Entry 7FG2 (electron microscopy, 4.40 A resolution (low resolution: residue-level contacts below are approximate; hydrogen-bond / salt-bridge calls are withheld)); this record covers chains A and D.

Chain A:
Protein: Spike glycoprotein
From: Severe acute respiratory syndrome coronavirus 2
UniProtKB: P0DTC2 (SPIKE_SARS2); residues 1-1273 here = UniProt positions 1-1273
Amino-acid sequence (1273 residues; numbered 1 to 1273; the number before each row is that of its first residue):
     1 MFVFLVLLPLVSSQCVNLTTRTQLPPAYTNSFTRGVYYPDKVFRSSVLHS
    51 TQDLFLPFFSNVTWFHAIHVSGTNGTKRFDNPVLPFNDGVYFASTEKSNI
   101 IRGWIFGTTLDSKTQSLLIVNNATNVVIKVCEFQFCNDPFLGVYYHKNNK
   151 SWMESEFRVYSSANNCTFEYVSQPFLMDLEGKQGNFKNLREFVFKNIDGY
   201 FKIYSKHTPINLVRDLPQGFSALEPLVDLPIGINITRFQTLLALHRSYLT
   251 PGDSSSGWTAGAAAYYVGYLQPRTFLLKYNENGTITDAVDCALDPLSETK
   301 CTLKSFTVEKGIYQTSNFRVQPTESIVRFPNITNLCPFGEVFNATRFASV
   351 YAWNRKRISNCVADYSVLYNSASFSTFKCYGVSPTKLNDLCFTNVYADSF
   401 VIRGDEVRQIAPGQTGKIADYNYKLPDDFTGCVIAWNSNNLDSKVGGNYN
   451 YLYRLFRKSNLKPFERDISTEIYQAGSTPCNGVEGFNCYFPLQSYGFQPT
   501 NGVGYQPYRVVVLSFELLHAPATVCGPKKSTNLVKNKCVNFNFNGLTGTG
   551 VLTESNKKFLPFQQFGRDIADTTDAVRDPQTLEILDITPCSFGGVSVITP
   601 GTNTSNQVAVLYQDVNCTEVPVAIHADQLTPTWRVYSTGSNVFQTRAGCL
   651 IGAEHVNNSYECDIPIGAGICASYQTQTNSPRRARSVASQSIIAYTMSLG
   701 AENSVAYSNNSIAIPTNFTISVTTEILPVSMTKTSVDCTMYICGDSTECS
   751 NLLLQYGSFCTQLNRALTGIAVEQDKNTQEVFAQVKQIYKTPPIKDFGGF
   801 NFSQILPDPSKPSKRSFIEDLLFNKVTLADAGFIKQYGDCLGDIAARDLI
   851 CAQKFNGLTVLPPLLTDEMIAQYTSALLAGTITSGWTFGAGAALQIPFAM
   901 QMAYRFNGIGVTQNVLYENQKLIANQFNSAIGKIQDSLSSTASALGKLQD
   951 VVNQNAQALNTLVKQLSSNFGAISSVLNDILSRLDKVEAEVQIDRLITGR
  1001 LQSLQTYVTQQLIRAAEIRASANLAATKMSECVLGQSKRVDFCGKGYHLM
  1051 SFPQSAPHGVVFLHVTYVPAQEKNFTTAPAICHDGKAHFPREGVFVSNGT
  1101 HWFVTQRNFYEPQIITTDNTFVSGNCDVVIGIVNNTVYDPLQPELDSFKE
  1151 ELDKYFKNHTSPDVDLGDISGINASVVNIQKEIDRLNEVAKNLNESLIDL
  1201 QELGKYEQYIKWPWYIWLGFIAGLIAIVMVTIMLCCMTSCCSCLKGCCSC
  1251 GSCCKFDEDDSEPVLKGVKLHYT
Disordered / not traced: 1-26, 143-150, 835-852, 1139-1273
Disulfide bonds: C131-C166, C336-C361, C379-C432, C391-C525, C617-C649, C662-C671, C743-C749, C1032-C1043
Curated features (UniProtKB/Swiss-Prot):
  - region: N280 to C301 (Putative superantigen), R403 to D405 (Integrin-binding motif), N448 to F456 (Immunodominant HLA epitope recognized by the CD8+), P681 to A684 (Putative superantigen), S816 to Y837 (Fusion peptide 1), K835 to F855 (Fusion peptide 2), D1163 to E1202 (Heptad repeat 2)
  - motif: M1237 to C1241 (Binding to host endocytosis trafficking protein SNX27), D1257 to E1262 (Diacidic ER export motif (host COPII)), S1261 to G1267 (Binding to host plasma membrane localising/FERM domain proteins), K1269 to T1273 (KxHxx, ER retrieval signal (COPI))
  - site (Cleavage): R685, S686, R815, S816
  - lipidation (S-palmitoyl cysteine): C1235, C1236, C1240, C1241, C1243, C1247, C1248, C1250, C1253, C1254
  - glycosylation: N17 (N-linked (GlcNAc...) (complex) asparagine), N61 (N-linked (GlcNAc...) (hybrid) asparagine), N74 (N-linked (GlcNAc...) (complex) asparagine), N122 (N-linked (GlcNAc...) (hybrid) asparagine), N149 (N-linked (GlcNAc...) (complex) asparagine), N165 (N-linked (GlcNAc...) (complex) asparagine), N234 (N-linked (GlcNAc...) (high mannose) asparagine), N282 (N-linked (GlcNAc...) (complex) asparagine), T323 (O-linked (GalNAc) threonine), S325 (O-linked (HexNAc...) serine), N331 (N-linked (GlcNAc...) (complex) asparagine), N343 (N-linked (GlcNAc...) (complex) asparagine), N603 (N-linked (GlcNAc...) (hybrid) asparagine), N616 (N-linked (GlcNAc...) (complex) asparagine), N657 (N-linked (GlcNAc...) (complex) asparagine), T676 (O-linked (GlcNAc...) threonine), T678 (O-linked (GlcNAc...) threonine), N709 (N-linked (GlcNAc...) (high mannose) asparagine), N717 (N-linked (GlcNAc...) (hybrid) asparagine), N801 (N-linked (GlcNAc...) (hybrid) asparagine) and 6 more in UniProt
  - natural variant: L5 (L5F: In strain: Iota/B.1.526), S13 (S13I: In strain: Epsilon/B.1.427/B.1.429), L18 (L18F: In strain: Beta/B.1.351, Gamma/P.1 and 1 more), T19 (T19I: In strain: Omicron/BQ.1.1, Omicron/XBB.1.5 and 1 more; T19R: In strain: Delta/B.1.617.2, Omicron/BA.2 and 4 more), T20 (T20N: In strain: Gamma/P.1), L24 to A27 (sequence variant, change not given here; In strain: Omicron/BA.2, Omicron/BA.2.12.1 and 6 more), P26 (P26S: In strain: Gamma/P.1), Q52 (Q52H: In strain: Omicron/EG.5.1), A67 (A67V: In strain: Eta/B.1.525, Omicron/BA.1), H69 to V70 (deletion: In strain: Alpha/B.1.1.7, Eta/B.1.525 and 5 more), G75 (G75V: In strain: Lambda/C.37), T76 (T76I: In strain: Lambda/C.37), 83 further natural variant entries in UniProt
  - mutagenesis: H69 to V70 (Increased incorporation of cleaved spike into virions), N121 (N121Q: Partial loss of biliverdin affinity), R190 (R190K: Partial loss of biliverdin affinity), N234 (N234Q: Increased resistance to neutralizing antibodies), N331 (N331Q: Reduced viral infectivity), N343 (N343Q: Reduced viral infectivity), L452 (L452R: Increased resistance to neutralizing antibodies. Decreases HLA binding to NF9 epitope. Increased binding affinity to human ACE2), Y453 (Y453F: Decreased HLA binding to NF9 epitope. Increased binding affinity to human ACE2), A475 (A475V: Increased resistance to neutralizing antibodies), V483 (V483A: Increased resistance to neutralizing antibodies), E484 (E484D: Increased replication in human TMEM106B overexpressing cells), F490 (F490L: Increased resistance to neutralizing antibodies and human covalescent sera neutralization), 17 further mutagenesis entries in UniProt

Chain D:
Protein: K-874A vhh
From: Homo sapiens
Notes: antibody fragment or engineered binder
Amino-acid sequence (132 residues; each row starts with the number of its first residue):
     1 AEVQLVESGGGQVETGGSLRLSCQASGSTFSDYVMAWFRQRPGKEREFVA
    51 TISRNGGTTTYGSSVKGRFTISRDNAKSTVYLQMNSLKPEDTAVYYCYAV
   101 GGDGDSWGQGTQVTVSSEPKTPKPQSHHHHHH
Disordered / not traced: 1, 118-132
Disulfide bonds: C23-C97

Interface between chain A and chain D:
Residue-residue contacts - 17 pairs, chain A then chain D:
  R346(A) - D105(D)
  G446(A) - E45(D)
  G447(A) - E45(D)
  Y449(A) - Q40(D)
  Y449(A) - E45(D)
  Y449(A) - R46(D)
  N450(A) - R46(D)
  N450(A) - D105(D)
  N450(A) - W107(D)
  Y451(A) - D105(D)
  R466(A) - G102(D)
  I472(A) - T60(D)
  I472(A) - Y61(D)
  Y473(A) - K66(D)
  N487(A) - S63(D)
  C488(A) - S63(D)
  Y489(A) - S63(D)
Other interface residues (no listed pair), chain A (13 interface residues in all): T470
Other interface residues (no listed pair), chain D (15 interface residues in all): T51, I52, Y98, D103, G104
Interface features reported in the paper:
  - epitope / paratope residues, chain A: N450(A)

In short:
Chain A and chain D form an interface of 13 and 15 residues respectively. UniProt lists 31 mutagenesis sites
on chain A. From the paper: the epitope/paratope residue N450(A).
Here chain A is Spike glycoprotein (Severe acute respiratory syndrome coronavirus 2) and chain D is K-874A vhh
(Homo sapiens). Entry 7FG2 (Minor cryo-EM structure of S protein trimer of SARS-CoV2 with K-874A VHH,
composite map) was determined by electron microscopy together with 7FG3 and 7FG7 from the same study.
